Entry 5XRS (X-ray diffraction, 2.91 A resolution); this record covers chains C and D of the 6 polymer chains in the assembly.

Chain C:
Protein: Hemagglutinin
Source organism: Influenza A virus (A/swine/Minnesota/A01134337/2010(H3N2))
Reference sequence: I0AXC3 (I0AXC3_9INFA); residues 1-329 here correspond to UniProt positions 17-345 (UniProt number = residue number + 16)
Sequence (329 residues; row label = number of the first residue in the row):
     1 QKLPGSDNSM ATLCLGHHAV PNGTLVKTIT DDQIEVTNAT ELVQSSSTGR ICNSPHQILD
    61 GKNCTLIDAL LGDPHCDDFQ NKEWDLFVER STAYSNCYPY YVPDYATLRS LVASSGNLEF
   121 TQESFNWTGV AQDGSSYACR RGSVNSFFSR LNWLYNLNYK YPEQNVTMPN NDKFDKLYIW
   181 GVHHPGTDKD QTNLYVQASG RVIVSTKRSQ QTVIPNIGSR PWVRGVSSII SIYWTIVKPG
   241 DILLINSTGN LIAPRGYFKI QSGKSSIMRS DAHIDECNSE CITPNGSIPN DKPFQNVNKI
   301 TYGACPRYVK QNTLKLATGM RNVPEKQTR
Unresolved in the structure: 1-7, 327-329
Disulfide bonds: Cys52-Cys277, Cys64-Cys76, Cys97-Cys139, Cys281-Cys305
Covalent attachments: glycan linked to Asn22, Asn165; N-acetylglucosamine (NAG) linked to Asn38, Asn63, Asn126, Asn246, Asn285
What the authors report for this chain:
  - mutagenesis - K82E, K82E/S124G: unchanged binding to H3v-47 IgG
  - mutagenesis - Q122N, Q122N/D133N/V144N, D133N, V144N: unchanged binding to H3v-47

Chain D:
Protein: Hemagglutinin
Source organism: Influenza A virus (A/swine/Minnesota/A01134337/2010(H3N2))
Reference sequence: I0AXC3 (I0AXC3_9INFA); residues 1-174 here correspond to UniProt positions 346-519 (UniProt number = residue number + 345)
Sequence (174 residues; each row starts with the number of its first residue):
     1 GIFGAIAGFI ENGWEGMVDG WYGFRHQNSE GTGQAADLKS TQAAINQITG KLNRVIKKTN
    61 EKFHQIEKEF SEVEGRIQDL EKYVEDTKID LWSYNAELLV ALENQHTIDL TDSEMSKLFE
   121 RTRRQLRENA EDMGNGCFKI YHKCDNACIG SIRNGTYDHD IYRNEALNNR FQIK
Unresolved in the structure: 173-174
Disulfide bonds: Cys144-Cys148
Covalent attachments: N-acetylglucosamine (NAG) linked to Asn154

Interface between chain C and chain D:
Inter-chain disulfides: Cys14(C)-Cys137(D)
Residue-residue contacts (133; chain C residue first):
  Ser9(C) with Tyr141(D); His142(D); Lys143(D), hydrogen bond (backbone-backbone); Asn169(D)
  Met10(C) with Ile140(D); Tyr141(D), hydrophobic; Asn169(D)
  Ala11(C) with Gln27(D); Asn28(D); Lys139(D); Ile140(D), hydrogen bond (backbone-backbone); His142(D)
  Thr12(C) with His26(D); Gln27(D), hydrogen bond (backbone-backbone); Phe138(D)
  Leu13(C) with Phe24(D), hydrophobic; Arg25(D); His26(D); Cys137(D); Phe138(D), hydrogen bond (backbone-backbone)
  Cys14(C) with Trp14(D); Phe24(D); Arg25(D), hydrogen bond (backbone-backbone); Cys137(D), disulfide
  Leu15(C) with Ile10(D); Trp14(D); Gly23(D); Phe24(D), hydrophobic; Leu118(D); Phe119(D), hydrophobic; Thr122(D); Gly136(D), hydrogen bond (backbone-backbone)
  Gly16(C) with Trp14(D); Tyr22(D); Gly23(D), hydrogen bond (backbone-backbone); Met115(D)
  His17(C) with Ile6(D); Ile10(D); Gly13(D); Trp14(D), hydrogen bond (backbone-backbone); Met17(D); Trp21(D); Met115(D)
  His18(C) with Trp14(D); Met17(D); Gly20(D); Trp21(D), hydrogen bond (backbone-backbone)
  Ala19(C) with Gly13(D); Trp14(D), hydrogen bond (backbone-backbone); Glu15(D)
  Val20(C) with Glu15(D)
  Pro21(C) with Glu15(D)
  Val26(C) with Asn104(D)
  Lys27(C) with Glu97(D), salt bridge; Ala101(D); Asn104(D), hydrogen bond (backbone-side chain)
  Thr28(C) with Ala101(D); Asn104(D); Gln105(D), hydrogen bond
  Ile29(C) with Ala101(D); Leu102(D), hydrophobic; Gln105(D), hydrogen bond (backbone-side chain)
  Thr30(C) with Gln105(D), hydrogen bond
  Ile34(C) with Ile108(D), hydrophobic
  Thr40(C) with Leu52(D)
  Leu42(C) with Val55(D), hydrophobic; Val100(D), hydrophobic
  Arg109(C) with Glu67(D), salt bridge
  Ser110(C) with His64(D), hydrogen bond
  Ser114(C) with His64(D)
  Lys264(C) with Phe63(D)
  Ser265(C) with His64(D)
  Ser266(C) with Phe63(D); His64(D), hydrogen bond
  Arg269(C) with Glu67(D), salt bridge
  Glu280(C) with Glu61(D)
  Asn290(C) with Lys58(D)
  Asp291(C) with Ile56(D)
  Pro293(C) with Val55(D); Ile56(D)
  Phe294(C) with Ala96(D), hydrophobic
  Lys299(C) with Lys68(D), hydrogen bond (backbone-side chain); Ile89(D)
  Ile300(C) with Lys68(D)
  Thr301(C) with Gln65(D), hydrogen bond (backbone-side chain)
  Tyr302(C) with Lys62(D); Phe63(D)
  Gly303(C) with Asn60(D); Glu61(D); Lys62(D), hydrogen bond (backbone-backbone)
  Ala304(C) with Lys58(D); Asn60(D); Glu61(D)
  Cys305(C) with Asn60(D), hydrogen bond (backbone-side chain)
  Pro306(C) with Asn60(D)
  Arg307(C) with Thr59(D); Asn60(D), hydrogen bond; Trp92(D)
  Tyr308(C) with Ile89(D), hydrophobic
  Val309(C) with Ser93(D)
  Lys310(C) with Ile89(D); Asp90(D), salt bridge; Ser93(D), hydrogen bond (backbone-side chain)
  Gln311(C) with Ser93(D), hydrogen bond (side chain-backbone); Glu97(D), hydrogen bond
  Leu314(C) with Ala96(D), hydrophobic; Val100(D), hydrophobic
  Lys315(C) with Val100(D); Asn104(D), hydrogen bond (backbone-side chain)
  Leu316(C) with Leu52(D), hydrophobic; Glu103(D); Asn104(D)
  Ala317(C) with Asn104(D), hydrogen bond (backbone-side chain); Thr107(D)
  Thr318(C) with Trp21(D); Ile48(D)
  Gly319(C) with Trp21(D); Thr107(D)
  Met320(C) with Ile6(D), hydrophobic; Trp21(D), hydrophobic; Tyr22(D); Thr111(D)
  Arg321(C) with Ala7(D)
  Val323(C) with Ala7(D), hydrophobic; Glu11(D); Asn12(D); Gly13(D), hydrogen bond (backbone-backbone)
  Pro324(C) with Asn12(D); Glu15(D)
  Glu325(C) with Asn12(D); Gly13(D); Trp14(D); Glu15(D), hydrogen bond (side chain-backbone)
Other interface residues (no listed pair), chain C (62 interface residues in all): Asn8, Val36, Ile267, Asn298, Lys326
Other interface residues (no listed pair), chain D (68 interface residues in all): Gly16, Ser29, Glu69, Glu85, Leu98, Cys144, Ile152, Glu165

Summary:
62 residues of chain C face 68 of chain D across their interface, with 1 disulfide bond, 28 hydrogen bonds and
4 salt bridges. Polar contacts include Lys27(C)-Glu97(D), Arg109(C)-Glu67(D) and Arg269(C)-Glu67(D). The paper
reports that Q122N, Q122N/D133N/V144N and D133N of chain C, among others, leave binding to H3v-47 unchanged;
K82E and K82E/S124G of chain C leave binding to H3v-47 IgG unchanged.
Chain C is Hemagglutinin and chain D is Hemagglutinin, both from Influenza A virus
(A/swine/Minnesota/A01134337/2010(H3N2)); the structure, Crystal structure of A/Minnesota/11/2010 (H3N2)
influenza virus hemagglutinin in complex with LSTc, was determined by X-ray diffraction, deposited together
with 5XRT.
